6ZXM - chains A and B; structure by X-ray diffraction, 3.30 A resolution.

# Chain A (and B)
Molecule: Putative GGDEF/response regulator receiver domain protein
From: Leptospira biflexa serovar Patoc strain 'Patoc 1 (Paris)'
Notes: chain B of this document is another copy of the same molecule, construct and numbering; everything in this record applies to it too
UniProt: B0SUI1 (B0SUI1_LEPBP); residue numbers follow UniProt; this construct covers 1-298
Sequence (318 residues; each row starts with the number of its first residue; numbers below 1 keep their minus sign (Met-19 is residue -19)):
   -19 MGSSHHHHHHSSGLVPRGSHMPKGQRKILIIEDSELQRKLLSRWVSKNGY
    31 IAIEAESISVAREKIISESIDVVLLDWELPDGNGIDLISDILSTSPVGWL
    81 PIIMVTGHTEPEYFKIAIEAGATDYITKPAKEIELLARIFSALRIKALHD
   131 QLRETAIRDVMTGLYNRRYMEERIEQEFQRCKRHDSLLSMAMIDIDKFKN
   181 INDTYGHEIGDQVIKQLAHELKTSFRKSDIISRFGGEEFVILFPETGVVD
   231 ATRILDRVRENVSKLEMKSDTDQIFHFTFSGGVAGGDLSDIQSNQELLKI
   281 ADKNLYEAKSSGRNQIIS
Disordered / not traced: -19 to 5
Sequence notes: initiating methionine (-19); expression tag (-18 to 0)
Ion coordination: Mg2+: Glu12, Asp13, Asp56
Small-molecule neighbours:
  - c-di-GMP (C2E; 9,9'-[(2R,3R,3aS,5S,7aR,9R,10R,10aS,12S,14aR)-3,5,10,12-tetrahydroxy-5,12-dioxidooctahydro-2H,7H-difuro[3,2-d:3',2'-j][1,3,7,9,2,8]tetraoxadiphosphacyclododecine-2,9-diyl]bis(2-amino-1,9-dihydro-6H-purin-6-one)), molecule 1: Ser204, Phe205, Arg206, Asp209, Phe223, Pro224, Thr226, Asp230, Arg233, Ile234
  - c-di-GMP (C2E), molecule 2: Ser204, Phe205, Arg206, Lys207
Reported in the primary citation:
  - binding site for c-di-GMP: Arg163, Arg206
  - allosteric site: Arg206
  - catalytic residues: Lys179 (proposed by the authors, not directly observed)

# Chain A / chain B interface
Pairs across the interface (62):
  Pro91(A) with Ile113(B), hydrophobic; Glu114(B)
  Glu92(A) with Ile113(B)
  Phe94(A) with Glu114(B); Arg118(B)
  Lys95(A) with Ile113(B)
  Ile98(A) with Phe120(B), hydrophobic
  Glu99(A) with Phe120(B)
  Thr103(A) with Ser121(B)
  Asp104(A) with Arg118(B), salt bridge
  Ile113(A) with Pro91(B), hydrophobic; Glu92(B); Lys95(B)
  Glu114(A) with Phe94(B)
  Arg118(A) with Phe94(B); Asp104(B), salt bridge; Arg118(B)
  Phe120(A) with Ile98(B), hydrophobic; Glu99(B)
  Ser121(A) with Thr103(B)
  Ile125(A) with Ile125(B), hydrophobic
  Leu128(A) with Leu128(B); His129(B); Leu132(B), hydrophobic
  Gln131(A) with Leu132(B)
  Leu132(A) with Gln131(B)
  Ala136(A) with Ala136(B); Ile137(B), hydrogen bond (backbone-backbone)
  Ile137(A) with Thr135(B); Ala136(B), hydrophobic
  Arg138(A) with Thr135(B), hydrogen bond (backbone-side chain); Glu152(B), salt bridge
  Val140(A) with Thr135(B)
  Tyr145(A) with Glu152(B), hydrogen bond
  Tyr149(A) with Ile137(B), hydrophobic; Tyr149(B), hydrogen bond
  Glu152(A) with Arg138(B), salt bridge
  Arg153(A) with Tyr149(B), hydrogen bond; Arg153(B); Gln156(B), hydrogen bond
  Gln156(A) with Tyr145(B), hydrogen bond; Arg153(B); Lys207(B)
  Glu157(A) with Arg160(B), salt bridge
  Gln159(A) with Lys207(B)
  Arg160(A) with Glu157(B), salt bridge; Arg160(B); Cys161(B); Ser208(B); Pro224(B); Glu225(B), salt bridge
  Cys161(A) with Arg160(B)
  Arg163(A) with Arg206(B)
  His164(A) with Arg206(B); Glu225(B)
  Arg206(A) with Arg163(B)
  Lys207(A) with Gln156(B), hydrogen bond (backbone-side chain)
  Ser208(A) with Gln156(B)
  Asp209(A) with Gln156(B), hydrogen bond (backbone-side chain)
  Pro224(A) with Arg160(B)
  Glu225(A) with Arg160(B), salt bridge; His164(B)
Other interface residues (no listed pair), chain A (43 interface residues in all): Tyr105, Ala117, His129, Glu155, Ile210
Other interface residues (no listed pair), chain B (42 interface residues in all): Tyr105, Lys111, Leu116, Ala117, Glu155

# In short
43 residues of chain A and 42 residues of chain B are in contact; the contacts include 9 hydrogen bonds and 8
salt bridges. Polar pairs include Asp104(A)-Arg118(B), Arg138(A)-Glu152(B) and Glu157(A)-Arg160(B). Chain A
binds c-di-GMP. Glu12(A), Asp13(A) and Asp56(A) coordinate Mg2+. The paper reports the catalytic residue
Lys179(A); a binding site for c-di-GMP at Arg163(A) and Arg206(A).
Chain A and chain B are both Putative GGDEF/response regulator receiver domain protein (Leptospira biflexa
serovar Patoc strain 'Patoc 1 (Paris)'); the structure, Diguanylate cyclase DgcR in complex with c-di-GMP, was
determined by X-ray diffraction (same publication as 6ZXC).
